PDB entry 6I5I | X-ray diffraction, 1.60 A resolution | chain A

Chain A:
Name: Dual specificity protein kinase CLK1
From: Homo sapiens
Notes: EC 2.7.12.1
UniProt: P49759 (CLK1_HUMAN); residue numbers follow UniProt; this construct covers 148-484
Amino-acid sequence (339 residues; row label = number of the first residue in the row; note: 147 numbers in that range are skipped by the numbering (no residue carries them; nothing is unmodelled there); numbers below 1 keep their minus sign (Ser-1 is residue -1)):
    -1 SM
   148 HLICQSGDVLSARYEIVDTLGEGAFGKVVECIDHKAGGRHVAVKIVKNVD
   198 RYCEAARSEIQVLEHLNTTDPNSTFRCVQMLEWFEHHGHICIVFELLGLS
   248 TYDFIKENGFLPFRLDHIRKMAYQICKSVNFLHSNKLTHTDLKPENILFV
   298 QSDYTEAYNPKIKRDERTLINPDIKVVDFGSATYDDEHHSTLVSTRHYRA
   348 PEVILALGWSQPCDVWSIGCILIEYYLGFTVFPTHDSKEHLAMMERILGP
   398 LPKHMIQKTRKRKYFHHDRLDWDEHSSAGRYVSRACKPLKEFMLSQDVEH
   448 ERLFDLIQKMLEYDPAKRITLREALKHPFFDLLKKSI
Unresolved in the structure: 413-415, 484
Sequence notes: expression tag (-1 to 0); variant Ala432 (Arg in P49759)
UniProt features mapped onto this chain:
  - active site: Asp288 (Proton acceptor)
  - binding site (ATP): Leu167 to Val175, Lys191
Small-molecule neighbours: H3E (5-(1-methylpyrazol-4-yl)-3-[1-(phenylmethyl)pyrazol-4-yl]furo[3,2-b]pyridine): Leu167, Gly168, Glu169, Gly170, Phe172, Val175, Ala189, Lys191, Glu206, Val225, Phe241, Glu242, Leu243, Leu244, Gly245, Ser247, Asp250, Glu292, Asn293, Leu295, Val324, Asp325

Overview:
Ligands of chain A: compound H3E. From UniProt: active-site residue Asp288 and 10 ATP-binding residues.
Chain A is Dual specificity protein kinase CLK1 (Homo sapiens); the structure, Crystal structure of CLK1 in
complexed with furo[3,2-b]pyridine compound 12h, was determined by X-ray diffraction together with 6I5H, 6I5K
and 6I5L from the same study.
